8Y3R - chains A and F of the 9 polymer chains in the assembly; structure by electron microscopy, 3.48 A resolution.

== Chain A ==
Name: B646L
From: African swine fever virus
UniProtKB: Q5IZK2 (Q5IZK2_ASF); residues 1-646 here = UniProt positions 1-646
Amino-acid sequence (693 residues; row label = number of the first residue in the row; numbers below 1 keep their minus sign (Met-46 is residue -46)):
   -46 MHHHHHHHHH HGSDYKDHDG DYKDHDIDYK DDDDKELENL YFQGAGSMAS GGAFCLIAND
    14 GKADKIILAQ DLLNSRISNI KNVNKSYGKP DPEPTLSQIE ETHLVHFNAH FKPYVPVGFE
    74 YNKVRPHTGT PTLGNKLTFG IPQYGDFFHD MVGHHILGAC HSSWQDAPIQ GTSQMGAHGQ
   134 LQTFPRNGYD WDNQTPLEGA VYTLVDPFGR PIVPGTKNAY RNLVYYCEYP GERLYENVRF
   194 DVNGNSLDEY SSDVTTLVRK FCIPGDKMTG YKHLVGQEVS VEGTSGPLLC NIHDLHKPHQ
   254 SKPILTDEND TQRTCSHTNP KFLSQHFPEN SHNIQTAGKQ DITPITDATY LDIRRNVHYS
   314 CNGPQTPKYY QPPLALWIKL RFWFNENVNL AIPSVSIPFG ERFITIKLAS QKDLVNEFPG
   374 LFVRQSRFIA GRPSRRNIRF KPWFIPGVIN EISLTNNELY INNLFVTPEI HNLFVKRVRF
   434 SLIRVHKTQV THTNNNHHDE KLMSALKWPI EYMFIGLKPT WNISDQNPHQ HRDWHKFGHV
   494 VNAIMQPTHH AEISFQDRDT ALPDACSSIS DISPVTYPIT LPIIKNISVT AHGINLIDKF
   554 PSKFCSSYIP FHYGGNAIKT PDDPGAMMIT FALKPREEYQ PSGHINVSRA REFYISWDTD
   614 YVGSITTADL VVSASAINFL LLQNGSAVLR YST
Unresolved in the structure: -46 to 70, 249-303, 420-462, 584-605, 628-646
Construct notes: initiating methionine (-46); expression tag (-45 to 0)

== Chain F ==
Name: Heavy chain of H3
From: Sus scrofa
Amino-acid sequence (122 residues; each row starts with the number of its first residue):
     1 QEKLVESGGG LVQPGGSLIL SCVGSGFTFI TYEINWVRQA PGKGLEWLAV VSKIGDRTYY
    61 AHSVRGRLTI SRDNSQNTAY LQMNSLRTED TARYYCVRAW CATTCLPGDI MDLWGPGVGV
   121 IV
Disulfide bonds: Cys22-Cys96, Cys101-Cys105

== How chain A and chain F interact ==
Contacting residue pairs (11):
  Asp510(A) - Arg57(F)  salt bridge
  Asp510(A) - Leu106(F)
  Arg511(A) - Tyr59(F)
  Arg511(A) - Thr104(F)
  Arg511(A) - Cys105(F)  hydrogen bond (backbone-backbone)
  Arg511(A) - Leu106(F)
  Arg511(A) - Pro107(F)
  Asp512(A) - Thr103(F)
  Asp512(A) - Thr104(F)  hydrogen bond
  Thr513(A) - Thr103(F)  hydrogen bond (side chain-backbone)
  Ala514(A) - Thr103(F)

== Overview ==
Chain A and chain F form an interface of 5 and 7 residues respectively, with 3 hydrogen bonds and 1 salt
bridge. Polar pairs include Asp510(A)-Arg57(F), Asp512(A)-Thr104(F) and Thr513(A)-Thr103(F).
Here chain A is B646L (African swine fever virus) and chain F is Heavy chain of H3 (Sus scrofa). Entry 8Y3R
(ASFV p72 in complex with Fab H3) was determined by electron microscopy, deposited together with 8ZL9, 8Y3O,
8Y3P and 8Y3Q.
